Entry 3CID (X-ray diffraction, 1.80 A resolution); this record covers chain A.

== Chain A ==
Molecule: Beta-secretase 1
From: Homo sapiens
Notes: EC 3.4.23.46
Reference sequence: P56817 (BACE1_HUMAN); residues 58-447 here = UniProt positions 58-447
Amino-acid sequence (390 residues; each row starts with the number of its first residue):
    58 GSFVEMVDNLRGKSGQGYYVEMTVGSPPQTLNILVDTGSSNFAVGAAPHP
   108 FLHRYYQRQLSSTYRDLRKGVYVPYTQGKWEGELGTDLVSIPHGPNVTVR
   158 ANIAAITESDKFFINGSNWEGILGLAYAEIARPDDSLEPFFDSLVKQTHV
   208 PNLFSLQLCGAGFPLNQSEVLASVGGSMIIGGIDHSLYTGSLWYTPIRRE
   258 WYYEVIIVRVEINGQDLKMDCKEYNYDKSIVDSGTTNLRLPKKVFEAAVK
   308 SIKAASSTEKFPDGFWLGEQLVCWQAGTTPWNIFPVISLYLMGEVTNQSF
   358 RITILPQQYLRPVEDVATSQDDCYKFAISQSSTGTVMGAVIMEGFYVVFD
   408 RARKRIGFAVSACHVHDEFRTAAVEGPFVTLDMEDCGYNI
Disulfide bonds: C216-C420, C278-C443, C330-C380
Residues lining bound ligands:
  - 318 (N'-[(1S,2S)-2-[(4S)-1-benzyl-5-oxoimidazolidin-4-yl]-1-(3,5-difluorobenzyl)-2-hydroxyethyl]-5-methyl-N,N-dipropylbenzene-1,3-dicarboxamide): S71, G72, Q73, G74, L91, D93, G95, S96, V130, P131, Y132, T133, Q134, G135, K168, F169, I171, W176, I179, I187, R189, Y259, I287, D289, G291, T292, T293, R296
  - d(-)-tartaric acid (TAR): R68, N89, H110, R111, N175, L228

== In short ==
Bound to chain A: compound 318 and d(-)-tartaric acid.
Chain A is Beta-secretase 1 (Homo sapiens); the structure, Structure of BACE Bound to SCH726222, was
determined by X-ray diffraction together with 3CIB and 3CIC from the same study.
